3DLH - chains A and X; structure by X-ray diffraction, 3.00 A resolution.

# Chain A
Name: Argonaute
From: Thermus thermophilus
Reference sequence: Q746M7 (Q746M7_THET2); residue numbers follow UniProt; this construct covers 1-685
Amino-acid sequence (685 residues; each row starts with the number of its first residue):
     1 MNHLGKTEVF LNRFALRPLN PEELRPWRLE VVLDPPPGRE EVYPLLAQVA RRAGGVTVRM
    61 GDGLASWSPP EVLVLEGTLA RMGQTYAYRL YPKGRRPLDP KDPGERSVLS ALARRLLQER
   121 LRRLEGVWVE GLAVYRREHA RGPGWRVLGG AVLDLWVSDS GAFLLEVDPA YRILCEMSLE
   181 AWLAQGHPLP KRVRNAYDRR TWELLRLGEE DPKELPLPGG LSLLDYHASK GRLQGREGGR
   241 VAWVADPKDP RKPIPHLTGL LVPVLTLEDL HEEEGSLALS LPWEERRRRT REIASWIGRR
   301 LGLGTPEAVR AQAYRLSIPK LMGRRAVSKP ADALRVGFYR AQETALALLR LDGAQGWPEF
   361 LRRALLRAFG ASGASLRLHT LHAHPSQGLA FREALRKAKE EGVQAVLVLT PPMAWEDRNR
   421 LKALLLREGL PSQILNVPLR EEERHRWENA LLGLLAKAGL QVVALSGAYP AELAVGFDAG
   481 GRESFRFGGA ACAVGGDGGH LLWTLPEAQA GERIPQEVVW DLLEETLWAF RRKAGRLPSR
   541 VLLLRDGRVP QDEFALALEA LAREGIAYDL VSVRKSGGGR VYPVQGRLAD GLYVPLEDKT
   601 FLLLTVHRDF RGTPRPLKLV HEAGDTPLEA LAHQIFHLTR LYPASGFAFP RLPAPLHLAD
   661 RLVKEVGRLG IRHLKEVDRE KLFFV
Not modelled in the structure: 1-2, 273-275, 496-497, 508-512
Swiss-Prot annotation at these positions:
  - active site: Asp478, Glu512, Asp546, Asp660
  - binding site (Mn(2+)): Asp478, Asp546, Asp660, Val685
Bound ions: Mg2+: Val685 (shared with DT1(X), DA3(X) of chain X)
Reported in the primary citation:
  - binding site for the 21-nt DNA strand (chain X): Arg172, Tyr197, Tyr226, His227, Arg232, Arg418, Lys422, Ser432, Gln433, Lys457, Arg548
  - Mg2+ coordination: Val685
  - catalytic residues: Asp478, Asp546, Asp660
  - mutagenesis - R172A, R172A/R548A, R548A: decreased catalytic activity

# Chain X
Molecule: 21-nt DNA strand
Sequence (21 nucleotides; each row starts with the number of its first residue):
     1 TGAGGTAGTA GGTTGTATAG T
Not modelled in the structure: 13-16
Bound ions: Mg2+: DT1, DA3 (shared with Val685(A) of chain A)

# Chain A / chain X interface
Contacting residue pairs - 86 pairs, chain A then chain X:
  Met82(A) - DA17(X)  phosphate contact
  Glu130(A) - DG11(X)  base contact
  Ala170(A) - DG8(X)  phosphate contact
  Tyr171(A) - DG8(X)  hydrogen bond to the phosphate
  Arg172(A) - DG8(X)  phosphate contact
  Arg172(A) - DT9(X)  salt bridge to the phosphate
  Arg172(A) - DA10(X)  salt bridge to the phosphate
  Arg172(A) - DG11(X)  hydrogen bond to the base
  Ile173(A) - DG8(X)  hydrogen bond to the phosphate
  Ile173(A) - DT9(X)  hydrogen bond to the phosphate
  Arg192(A) - DA10(X)  phosphate contact
  Asn195(A) - DT21(X)  phosphate contact
  Tyr197(A) - DT21(X)  hydrogen bond to the phosphate
  Arg200(A) - DA19(X)  base contact
  Thr201(A) - DA10(X)  phosphate contact
  Thr201(A) - DG11(X)  phosphate contact
  Trp202(A) - DT21(X)  sugar contact
  Leu217(A) - DT21(X)  base contact
  Pro218(A) - DT21(X)  base contact
  Leu223(A) - DT21(X)  phosphate contact
  Tyr226(A) - DG20(X)  sugar contact
  Tyr226(A) - DT21(X)  hydrogen bond to the phosphate
  His227(A) - DT21(X)  hydrogen bond to the phosphate
  Arg232(A) - DT21(X)  salt bridge to the phosphate
  Lys252(A) - DA19(X)  base contact
  Ile254(A) - DG20(X)  base contact
  Ile254(A) - DT21(X)  sugar contact
  Pro255(A) - DT21(X)  phosphate contact
  His256(A) - DT21(X)  phosphate contact
  Val264(A) - DT9(X)  phosphate contact
  Val264(A) - DA10(X)  phosphate contact
  Leu265(A) - DT9(X)  sugar contact
  Thr266(A) - DT9(X)  base contact
  Leu267(A) - DA7(X)  base contact
  Leu267(A) - DG8(X)  sugar contact
  Leu279(A) - DA7(X)  sugar contact
  Ser280(A) - DA7(X)  sugar contact
  Leu281(A) - DA7(X)  hydrogen bond to the phosphate
  Arg286(A) - DA7(X)  salt bridge to the phosphate
  Met413(A) - DT1(X)  hydrogen bond to the base
  Ala414(A) - DT1(X)  base contact
  Trp415(A) - DT1(X)  hydrogen bond to the base
  Arg418(A) - DT1(X)  salt bridge to the phosphate
  Lys422(A) - DT1(X)  salt bridge to the phosphate
  Ser432(A) - DT1(X)  phosphate contact
  Gln433(A) - DT1(X)  hydrogen bond to the phosphate
  Ile434(A) - DT1(X)  hydrogen bond to the phosphate
  Ile434(A) - DG2(X)  sugar contact
  Leu435(A) - DT1(X)  phosphate contact
  Leu435(A) - DG2(X)  phosphate contact
  Asn436(A) - DT1(X)  base contact
  Asn436(A) - DG2(X)  hydrogen bond to the phosphate
  His445(A) - DG2(X)  hydrogen bond to the base
  Arg446(A) - DG2(X)  salt bridge to the phosphate
  Asn449(A) - DG2(X)  hydrogen bond to the base
  Asn449(A) - DA3(X)  hydrogen bond to the sugar
  Lys457(A) - DT1(X)  salt bridge to the phosphate
  Gly481(A) - DA10(X)  base contact
  Arg548(A) - DA10(X)  base contact
  Ser576(A) - DT9(X)  base contact
  Arg580(A) - DA7(X)  salt bridge to the phosphate
  Asp609(A) - DG5(X)  phosphate contact
  Asp609(A) - DT6(X)  sugar contact
  Phe610(A) - DT6(X)  sugar contact
  Gly612(A) - DT6(X)  phosphate contact
  Gly612(A) - DA7(X)  phosphate contact
  Thr613(A) - DT6(X)  hydrogen bond to the phosphate
  Thr613(A) - DA7(X)  phosphate contact
  Pro614(A) - DT6(X)  phosphate contact
  Arg615(A) - DT6(X)  salt bridge to the phosphate
  Arg615(A) - DA7(X)  hydrogen bond to the base
  Arg615(A) - DG8(X)  hydrogen bond to the base
  Tyr642(A) - DG4(X)  hydrogen bond to the phosphate
  Ser645(A) - DA3(X)  phosphate contact
  Ser645(A) - DG4(X)  sugar contact
  Phe647(A) - DG2(X)  base contact
  Ala648(A) - DG4(X)  sugar contact
  Phe649(A) - DG4(X)  phosphate contact
  Pro650(A) - DG4(X)  phosphate contact
  Pro650(A) - DG5(X)  phosphate contact
  Arg651(A) - DG5(X)  hydrogen bond to the phosphate
  Arg651(A) - DT6(X)  salt bridge to the phosphate
  His657(A) - DG4(X)  salt bridge to the phosphate
  Arg661(A) - DG4(X)  salt bridge to the phosphate
  Val685(A) - DT1(X)  phosphate contact
  Val685(A) - DA3(X)  phosphate contact
Also at the interface, not in a pair above, chain A (71 interface residues in all): Lys230, Asp246, Pro412, Ala450, Val606, Arg608, Ala644
Also at the interface, not in a pair above, chain X (16 interface residues in all): DT18

# Overview
71 residues of chain A and 16 residues of chain X are in contact; the contacts include 21 hydrogen bonds and
13 salt bridges. Polar pairs include Arg172(A)-DG11(X), Met413(A)-DT1(X) and Trp415(A)-DT1(X). From the paper:
catalytic residues Asp478(A), Asp546(A) and Asp660(A); R172A, R172A/R548A and R548A of chain A reduce
catalytic activity.
Chain A is Argonaute (Thermus thermophilus) and chain X is a 21-nt DNA strand; the structure, Crystal
structure of the guide-strand-containing Argonaute protein silencing complex, was determined by X-ray
diffraction, deposited together with 3DLB.
